PDB entry 3AQ3 | X-ray diffraction, 2.10 A resolution | chain A

# Chain A
Name: 6b protein
Source organism: Agrobacterium tumefaciens
Reference sequence: Q57530 (Q57530_RHIRD); residue numbers follow UniProt; this construct covers 1-208
Amino-acid sequence (211 residues; row label = number of the first residue in the row; numbers below 1 keep their minus sign (Gly-2 is residue -2)):
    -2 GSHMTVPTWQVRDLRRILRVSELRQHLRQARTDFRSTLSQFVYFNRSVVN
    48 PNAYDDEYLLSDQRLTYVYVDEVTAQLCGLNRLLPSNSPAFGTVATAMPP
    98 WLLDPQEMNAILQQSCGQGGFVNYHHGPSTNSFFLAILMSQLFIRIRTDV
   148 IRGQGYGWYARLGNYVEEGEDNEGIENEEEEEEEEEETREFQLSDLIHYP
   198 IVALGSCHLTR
Disordered / not traced: -2 to 4, 166-182
Sequence notes: expression tag (-2 to 0)
Modified positions: Mse1 (selenomethionine); Mse95, Mse105, Mse136 (selenomethionine; parent Met)

# In short
Chain A is 6b protein (Agrobacterium tumefaciens); the structure, Molecular insights into plant cell
proliferation disturbance by Agrobacterium protein 6b, was determined by X-ray diffraction together with 3AQ2
and 3AQ4 from the same study.
